PDB entry 6YR8 | X-ray diffraction, 1.90 A resolution | chains A and B

# Chain A
Name: GTPase KRas
Source organism: Homo sapiens
UniProtKB: P01116 (RASK_HUMAN), isoform P01116-2; residues 1-166 here = UniProt positions 1-166
Chain sequence (169 residues; row label = number of the first residue in the row; numbers below 1 keep their minus sign (Gly-2 is residue -2)):
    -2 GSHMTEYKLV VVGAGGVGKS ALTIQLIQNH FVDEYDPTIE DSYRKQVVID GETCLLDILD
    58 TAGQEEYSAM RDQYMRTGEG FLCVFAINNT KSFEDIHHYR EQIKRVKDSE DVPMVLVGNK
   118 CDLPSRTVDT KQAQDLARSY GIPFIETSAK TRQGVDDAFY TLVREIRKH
Not modelled in the structure: -2, 61-64
Construct notes: expression tag (-2 to 0)
Swiss-Prot annotation at these positions:
  - motif: Tyr32 to Tyr40 (Effector region)
  - binding site (GTP): Gly10 to Ala18, Val29 to Thr35, Ala59, Gly60, Asn116 to Asp119
  - modified residue: Met1 (N-acetylmethionine), Thr2 (N-acetylthreonine), Lys104 (N6-acetyllysine)
  - glycosylation: Thr35 (Microbial infection: O-linked (Glc) threonine)
  - natural variant: Lys5 (K5E: In NS3; K5N: In GASC), Gly10 (G10GG: In AML), Gly12 (G12A: In colorectal cancer samples; G12C: In lung carcinoma; G12D: In GASC, JMML and SFM; G12R: In lung cancer and bladder cancer; G12S: In GASC and JMML; G12V: In GASC), Gly13 (G13D: In GASC, JMML and OES; G13R: In pylocytic astrocytoma), Val14 (V14I: In NS3), Leu19 (L19F: In OES), Gln22 (Q22E: In CFC2; Q22R: In NS3), Pro34 (P34L: In NS3; P34Q: In NS3; P34R: In CFC2), Ile36 (I36M: In NS3), Thr58 (T58I: In NS3), Ala59 (A59T: In GASC), Gly60 (G60R: In CFC2; G60S: In NS3), 8 further natural variant entries in UniProt
  - mutagenesis: Asp38 (D38A: Decreased interaction with MAPKAP1/SIN1), Tyr40 (Y40A: Decreased interaction with MAPKAP1/SIN1), Gln61 (Q61L: Promotes GTP binding)

# Chain B
Name: Affimer K6
Source organism: Homo sapiens
Chain sequence (106 residues; numbered 1 to 106; the number before each row is that of its first residue):
     1 MASNSLEIEE LARFAVDEHN KKENALLEFV RVVKAKEQHF TPWFQRNTMY YLTLEAKDGG
    61 KKKLYEAKVW VKRIMVTDKM RNFKELQEFK PVGDAAAAHH HHHHHH
Not modelled in the structure: 1-3, 93-106

# Interface between chain A and chain B
Pairs across the interface - 24 pairs, chain A then chain B:
  Lys5(A) - Trp43(B)
  Leu6(A) - Trp43(B)
  Val7(A) - Trp43(B)  hydrophobic
  Tyr32(A) - Phe40(B)
  Ile36(A) - Phe40(B)  hydrophobic
  Glu37(A) - Phe40(B)
  Glu37(A) - Pro42(B)
  Asp38(A) - Phe40(B)
  Asp38(A) - Thr41(B)  hydrogen bond (side chain-backbone)
  Asp38(A) - Pro42(B)
  Ser39(A) - Thr41(B)  hydrogen bond (side chain-backbone)
  Ser39(A) - Trp43(B)
  Asp54(A) - Trp43(B)
  Leu56(A) - Pro42(B)  hydrophobic
  Leu56(A) - Trp43(B)
  Met67(A) - Gln45(B)
  Met67(A) - Lys72(B)
  Gln70(A) - Phe44(B)
  Tyr71(A) - Pro42(B)
  Tyr71(A) - Trp43(B)
  Tyr71(A) - Gln45(B)  hydrogen bond
  Thr74(A) - Trp43(B)
  Thr74(A) - Phe44(B)
  Gly75(A) - Trp43(B)
Interface residues without a listed pair, chain B (10 interface residues in all): His39, Met49, Ile74
Interface features reported in the paper:
  - specific contacts: Val7(A)-Trp43(B) (hydrophobic contact), Asp38(A)-Thr41(B) (hydrogen bond), Ser39(A)-Thr41(B) (hydrogen bond), Leu56(A)-Trp43(B) (hydrophobic contact), Tyr71(A)-Gln45(B) (hydrogen bond)
  - interface residues, chain B: Phe40(B), Trp43(B), Phe44(B)

# In short
Chain A and chain B form an interface of 15 and 10 residues respectively; the contacts include 3 hydrogen
bonds. Polar contacts include Asp38(A)-Thr41(B), Ser39(A)-Thr41(B) and Tyr71(A)-Gln45(B). The paper describes
hydrophobic contacts between Val7(A) and Trp43(B) and Leu56(A) and Trp43(B); hydrogen bonds between Asp38(A)
and Thr41(B), Ser39(A) and Thr41(B) and Tyr71(A) and Gln45(B). From the paper: interface residues Phe40(B),
Trp43(B) and Phe44(B).
Chain A is GTPase KRas and chain B is Affimer K6, both from Homo sapiens; the structure, Affimer K6 - KRAS
protein complex, was determined by X-ray diffraction, deposited together with 7NY8 and 6YXW.
